PDB entry 8R6X | electron microscopy, 3.15 A resolution | chains B and C of the 3 polymer chains in the assembly

== Chain B ==
Protein: Genome polyprotein
Organism: Coxsackievirus A6
Notes: EC 3.4.22.29, 3.6.1.15, 3.4.22.28, 2.7.7.48
UniProtKB: A0A0D3QLE1 (A0A0D3QLE1_9ENTO); residue numbers follow UniProt; this construct covers 1-325
Amino-acid sequence (325 residues; each row starts with the number of its first residue):
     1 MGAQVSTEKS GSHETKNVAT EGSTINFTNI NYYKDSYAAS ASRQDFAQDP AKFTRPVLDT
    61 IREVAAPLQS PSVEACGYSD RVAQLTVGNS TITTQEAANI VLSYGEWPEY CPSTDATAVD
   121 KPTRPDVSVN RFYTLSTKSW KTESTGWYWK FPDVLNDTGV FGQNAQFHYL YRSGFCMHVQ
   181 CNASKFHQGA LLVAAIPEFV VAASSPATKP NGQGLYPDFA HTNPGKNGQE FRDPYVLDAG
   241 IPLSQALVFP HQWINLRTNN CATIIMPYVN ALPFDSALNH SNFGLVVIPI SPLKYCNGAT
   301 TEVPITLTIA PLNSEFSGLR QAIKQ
Disordered / not traced: 1-97, 111-126, 206-213, 317-325

== Chain C ==
Protein: Genome polyprotein
Organism: Coxsackievirus A6
Notes: EC 3.4.22.29, 3.6.1.15, 3.4.22.28, 2.7.7.48
UniProtKB: A0A0D3QLE1 (A0A0D3QLE1_9ENTO); residues 1-240 here correspond to UniProt positions 326-565 (UniProt number = residue number + 325)
Amino-acid sequence (240 residues; each row starts with the number of its first residue):
     1 GFPTELKPGT NQFLTTDDGT SPPILPGFEP TPLIHIPGEF TSLLDLCQIE TILEVNNTTS
    61 TTGVSRLLIP VRAQNNVDQL CASFQVDPGR NGPWQSTMVG QICRYYTQWS GSLKVTFMFT
   121 GSFMATGKML IAYTPPGSAQ PATREAAMLG THIVWDFGLQ SSVTLVIPWI SNTHFRAVKT
   181 GGVYDYYATG IVTIWYQTNF VVPPDTPTEA NIIALGAAQK NFTLKLCKDT DEIQQTAEYQ
Disordered / not traced: 175-187, 235-240

== How chain B and chain C interact ==
Residue-residue contacts - 37 pairs, chain B then chain C:
  Lys185(B) - Phe123(C)
  Phe186(B) - Asp205(C)
  Phe186(B) - Thr206(C)
  Gln188(B) - Thr120(C)
  Gln188(B) - Gly121(C)
  Gln188(B) - Glu209(C)  hydrogen bond (side chain-backbone)
  Gln188(B) - Ala210(C)
  Tyr235(B) - Glu54(C)
  Tyr235(B) - Gly63(C)
  Tyr235(B) - Leu67(C)  hydrophobic
  Leu243(B) - Ile52(C)
  Ser244(B) - Thr51(C)
  Ser244(B) - Ile52(C)
  Ser244(B) - Leu67(C)
  Ser244(B) - Ser96(C)
  Gln245(B) - Thr51(C)
  Gln245(B) - Thr97(C)  hydrogen bond (side chain-backbone)
  Gln245(B) - Met98(C)  hydrogen bond (side chain-backbone)
  Gln245(B) - Gln101(C)
  Leu247(B) - Ile49(C)
  Leu247(B) - Glu50(C)
  Val248(B) - Ile49(C)  hydrophobic
  Asn255(B) - Phe119(C)  hydrogen bond (side chain-backbone)
  Asn255(B) - Thr120(C)
  Arg257(B) - Phe119(C)
  Arg257(B) - Gly121(C)
  Arg257(B) - Ser122(C)  hydrogen bond (side chain-backbone)
  Arg257(B) - Phe123(C)
  Arg257(B) - Phe157(C)  hydrogen bond (side chain-backbone)
  Arg257(B) - Ser161(C)
  Val269(B) - Pro37(C)  hydrophobic
  Asn270(B) - Ile36(C)
  Ala271(B) - Ile34(C)
  Pro273(B) - Ile34(C)
  Lys294(B) - Glu209(C)
  Tyr295(B) - Pro207(C)
  Cys296(B) - Asp205(C)
Interface residues without a listed pair, chain B (26 interface residues in all): Tyr104, His187, Ala190, Trp253, Thr258, Ile290, Ser291, Pro292
Interface residues without a listed pair, chain C (36 interface residues in all): Gly38, Val64, Leu68, Met118, Met124, Ala125, Gly158, Pro204, Asn211, Leu215

== In short ==
Chain B and chain C form an interface of 26 and 36 residues respectively; the contacts include 6 hydrogen
bonds. Polar pairs include Gln188(B)-Glu209(C), Gln245(B)-Thr97(C) and Gln245(B)-Met98(C).
Here chain B is Genome polyprotein and chain C is Genome polyprotein, both from Coxsackievirus A6. Entry 8R6X
(Cryo-EM structure of a coxsackievirus A6 virus-like particle) was determined by electron microscopy.
